8UDK - chains A and C of the 7 polymer chains in the assembly; structure by X-ray diffraction, 3.43 A resolution.

[Chain A]
Name: DNA polymerase subunit gamma-1
Source organism: Homo sapiens
Notes: EC 2.7.7.7, 3.1.11.-, 4.2.99.-
UniProt: P54098 (DPOG1_HUMAN); residue numbers follow UniProt; this construct covers 1-1239
Amino-acid sequence (1239 residues; numbered 1 to 1239; the number before each row is that of its first residue):
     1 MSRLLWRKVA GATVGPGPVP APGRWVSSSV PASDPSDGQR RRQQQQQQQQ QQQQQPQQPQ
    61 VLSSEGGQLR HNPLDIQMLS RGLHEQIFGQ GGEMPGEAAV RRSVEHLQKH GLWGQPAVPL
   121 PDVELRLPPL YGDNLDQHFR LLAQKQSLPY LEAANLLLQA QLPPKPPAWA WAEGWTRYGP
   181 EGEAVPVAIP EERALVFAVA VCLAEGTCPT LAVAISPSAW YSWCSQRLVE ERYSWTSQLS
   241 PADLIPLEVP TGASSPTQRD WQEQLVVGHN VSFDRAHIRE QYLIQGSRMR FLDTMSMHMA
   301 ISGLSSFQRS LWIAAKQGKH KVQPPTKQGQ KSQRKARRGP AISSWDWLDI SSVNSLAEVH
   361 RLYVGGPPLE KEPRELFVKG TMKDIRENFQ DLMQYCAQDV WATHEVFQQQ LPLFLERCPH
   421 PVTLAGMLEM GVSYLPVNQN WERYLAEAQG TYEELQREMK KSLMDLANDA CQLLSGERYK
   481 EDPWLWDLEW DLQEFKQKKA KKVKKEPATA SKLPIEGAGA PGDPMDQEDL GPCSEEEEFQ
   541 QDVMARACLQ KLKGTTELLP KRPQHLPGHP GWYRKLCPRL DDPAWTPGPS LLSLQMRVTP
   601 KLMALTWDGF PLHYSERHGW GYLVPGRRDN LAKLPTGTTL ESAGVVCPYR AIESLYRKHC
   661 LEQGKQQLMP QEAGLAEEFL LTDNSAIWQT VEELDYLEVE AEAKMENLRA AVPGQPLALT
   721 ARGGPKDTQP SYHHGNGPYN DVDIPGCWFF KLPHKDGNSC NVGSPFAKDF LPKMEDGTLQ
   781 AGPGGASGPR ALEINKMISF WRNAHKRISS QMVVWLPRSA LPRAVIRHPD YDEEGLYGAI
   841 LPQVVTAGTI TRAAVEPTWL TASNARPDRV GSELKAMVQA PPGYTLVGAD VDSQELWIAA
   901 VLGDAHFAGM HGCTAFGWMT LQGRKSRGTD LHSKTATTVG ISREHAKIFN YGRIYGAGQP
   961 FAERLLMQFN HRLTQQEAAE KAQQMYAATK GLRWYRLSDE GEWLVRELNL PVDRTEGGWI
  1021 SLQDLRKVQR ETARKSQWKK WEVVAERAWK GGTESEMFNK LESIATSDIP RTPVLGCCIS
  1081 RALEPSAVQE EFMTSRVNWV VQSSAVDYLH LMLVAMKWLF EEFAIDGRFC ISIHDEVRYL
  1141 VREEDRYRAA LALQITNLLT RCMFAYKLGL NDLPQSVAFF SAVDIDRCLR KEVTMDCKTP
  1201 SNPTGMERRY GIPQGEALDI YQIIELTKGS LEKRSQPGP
Unresolved in the structure: 1-67, 252-261, 319-341, 499-525, 624-644, 664-720, 1000-1002, 1028-1045, 1239
Differences from the reference sequence: engineered mutation A198 (Asp in P54098), A200 (Glu in P54098), A853 (Arg in P54098)
Small-molecule neighbours: 2'-deoxycytidine-5'-triphosphate (DCP): D890, V891, D892, S893, K925, D930, H932, R943, S1181, A1182, D1184, K1191, E1192
From the paper describing this entry:
  - conformationally variable residues (loop rearrangement, side-chain flip): Y955, D1135
  - binding site for 2'-deoxycytidine-5'-triphosphate: D890, R943, D1184, K1191

[Chain C]
Name: DNA polymerase subunit gamma-2, mitochondrial
Source organism: Homo sapiens
Notes: EC 2.7.7.7
UniProt: Q9UHN1 (DPOG2_HUMAN); residues 1-485 here = UniProt positions 1-485
Amino-acid sequence (485 residues; numbered 1 to 485; the number before each row is that of its first residue):
     1 MRSRVAVRAC HKVCRCLLSG FGGRVDAGQP ELLTERSSPK GGHVKSHAEL EGNGEHPEAP
    61 GSGEGSEALL EICQRRHFLS GSKQQLSRDS LLSGCHPGFG PLGVELRKNL AAEWWTSVVV
   121 FREQVFPVDA LHHKPGPLLP GDSAFRLVSA ETLREILQDK ELSKEQLVAF LENVLKTSGK
   181 LRENLLHGAL EHYVNCLDLV NKRLPYGLAQ IGVCFHPVFD TKQIRNGVKS IGEKTEASLV
   241 WFTPPRTSNQ WLDFWLRHRL QWWRKFAMSP SNFSSSDCQD EEGRKGNKLY YNFPWGKELI
   301 ETLWNLGDHE LLHMYPGNVS KLHGRDGRKN VVPCVLSVNG DLDRGMLAYL YDSFQLTENS
   361 FTRKKNLHRK VLKLHPCLAP IKVALDVGRG PTLELRQVCQ GLFNELLENG ISVWPGYLET
   421 MQSSLEQLYS KYDEMSILFT VLVTETTLEN GLIHLRSRDT TMKEMMHISK LKDFLIKYIS
   481 SAKNV
Unresolved in the structure: 1-66, 138-179, 223-226, 362-366, 431

[How chain A and chain C interact]
Contacting residue pairs (33):
  R232(A) with L448(C); E449(C)
  Y233(A) with T447(C); L448(C), hydrogen bond (backbone-backbone); E449(C), hydrogen bond (backbone-backbone); N450(C); G451(C); H467(C); I468(C)
  S234(A) with V398(C); L448(C), hydrogen bond (backbone-backbone)
  T236(A) with E394(C), hydrogen bond
  Q238(A) with Q397(C)
  Q527(A) with G327(C)
  E528(A) with R246(C), salt bridge; D326(C); G327(C)
  D529(A) with P205(C); T243(C); P244(C); R246(C), hydrogen bond (backbone-side chain); T247(C), hydrogen bond; W251(C), hydrogen bond; D326(C), hydrogen bond (backbone-side chain)
  G531(A) with W251(C)
  P532(A) with Q250(C); W251(C); F254(C), hydrophobic
  C533(A) with R257(C), hydrogen bond (backbone-side chain)
  S534(A) with R257(C)
  E535(A) with R257(C)
  E538(A) with R257(C), salt bridge; H258(C), salt bridge
Also at the interface, not in a pair above, chain A (18 interface residues in all): E231, W235, S237, D526
Also at the interface, not in a pair above, chain C (24 interface residues in all): F121, Q261

[In short]
Chain A and chain C form an interface of 18 and 24 residues respectively, with 9 hydrogen bonds and 3 salt
bridges. Polar contacts include E528(A)-R246(C), E538(A)-R257(C) and E538(A)-H258(C). Chain A binds
2'-deoxycytidine-5'-triphosphate. The paper reports a binding site for 2'-deoxycytidine-5'-triphosphate at
D890(A), R943(A) and D1184(A) among others; conformational variability at Y955(A) and D1135(A).
Chain A is DNA polymerase subunit gamma-1 and chain C is DNA polymerase subunit gamma-2, mitochondrial, both
from Homo sapiens; the structure, Human Mitochondrial DNA Polymerase gamma R853A Ternary Complex, was
determined by X-ray diffraction together with 8UDL from the same study.
